PDB entry 8X2J | electron microscopy, 2.70 A resolution | chains B and E of the 8 polymer chains in the assembly

[Chain B]
Molecule: Fe-S-cluster-containing hydrogenase components 1-like protein
From: Chloroflexus aurantiacus (strain ATCC 29366 / DSM 635 / J-10-fl)
UniProt: A9WEV3 (A9WEV3_CHLAA); residues 1-1029 here = UniProt positions 1-1029
Amino-acid sequence (1029 residues; each row starts with the number of its first residue):
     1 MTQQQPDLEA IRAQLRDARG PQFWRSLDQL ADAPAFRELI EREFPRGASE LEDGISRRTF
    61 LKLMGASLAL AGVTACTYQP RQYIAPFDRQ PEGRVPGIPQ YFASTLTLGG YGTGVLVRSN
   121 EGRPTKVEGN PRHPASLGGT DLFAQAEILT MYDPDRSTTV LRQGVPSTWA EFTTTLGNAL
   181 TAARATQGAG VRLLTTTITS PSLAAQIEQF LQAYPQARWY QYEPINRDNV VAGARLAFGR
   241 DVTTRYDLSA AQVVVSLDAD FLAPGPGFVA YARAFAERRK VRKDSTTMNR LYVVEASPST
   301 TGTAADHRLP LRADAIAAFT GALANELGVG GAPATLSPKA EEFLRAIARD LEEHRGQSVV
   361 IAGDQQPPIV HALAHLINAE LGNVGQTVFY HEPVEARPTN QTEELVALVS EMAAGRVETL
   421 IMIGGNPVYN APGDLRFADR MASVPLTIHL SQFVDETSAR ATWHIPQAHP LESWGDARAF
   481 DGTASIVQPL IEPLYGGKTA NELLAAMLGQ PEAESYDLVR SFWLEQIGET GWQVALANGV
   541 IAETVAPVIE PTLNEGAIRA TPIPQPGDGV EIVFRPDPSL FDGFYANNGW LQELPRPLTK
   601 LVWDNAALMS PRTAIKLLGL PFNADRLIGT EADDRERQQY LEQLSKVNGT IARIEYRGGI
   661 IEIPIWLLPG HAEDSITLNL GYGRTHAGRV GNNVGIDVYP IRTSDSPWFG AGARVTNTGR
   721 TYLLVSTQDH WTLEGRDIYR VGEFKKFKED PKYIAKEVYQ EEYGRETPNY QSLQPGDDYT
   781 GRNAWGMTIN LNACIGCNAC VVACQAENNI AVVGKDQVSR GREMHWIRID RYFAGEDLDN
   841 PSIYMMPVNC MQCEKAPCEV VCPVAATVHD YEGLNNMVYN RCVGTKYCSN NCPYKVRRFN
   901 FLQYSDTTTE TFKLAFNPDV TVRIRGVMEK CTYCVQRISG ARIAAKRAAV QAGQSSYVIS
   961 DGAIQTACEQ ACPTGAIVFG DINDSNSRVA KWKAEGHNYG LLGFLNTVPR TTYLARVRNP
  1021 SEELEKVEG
Not modelled in the structure: 1-75, 1027-1029
Bound ions: 4Fe-4S cluster Fe site 1: Cys-794, Cys-797, Cys-800, Cys-972; 4Fe-4S cluster Fe site 2: Cys-804, Cys-931, Cys-934, Cys-968; 4Fe-4S cluster Fe site 3: Cys-850, Cys-853, Cys-858, Cys-892; 3Fe-4S cluster Fe near Cys-862 (its only coordinating residue here)
Ligand contacts:
  - 3Fe-4S cluster (F3S): Val-861, Cys-862, Pro-863, Val-864, Ala-866, Thr-867, Met-877, Cys-882, Val-883, Gly-884, Thr-885, Lys-886, Tyr-887, Cys-888, Arg-897, Met-928
  - heme c (HEC), molecule 1: Tyr-78, Ala-865, Val-878, Asn-880, Arg-881
  - heme c (HEC), molecule 2: Arg-942, Ile-943, Lys-946
  - 4Fe-4S cluster (SF4), molecule 1: Met-787, Cys-804, Asn-808, Trp-826, Ile-827, Asn-849, Cys-931, Thr-932, Tyr-933, Cys-934, Thr-966, Ala-967, Cys-968
  - 4Fe-4S cluster (SF4), molecule 2: Ala-793, Cys-794, Ile-795, Gly-796, Cys-797, Asn-798, Ala-799, Cys-800, Ile-829, Pro-847, Ala-971, Cys-972, Pro-973, Thr-974, Ala-976, Ile-977
  - 4Fe-4S cluster (SF4), molecule 3: Cys-850, Met-851, Gln-852, Cys-853, Ala-856, Pro-857, Cys-858, Asn-875, Cys-892, Pro-893, Tyr-894, Val-896, Arg-897, Lys-930

[Chain E]
Molecule: Cytochrome c domain-containing protein
From: Chloroflexus aurantiacus (strain ATCC 29366 / DSM 635 / J-10-fl)
UniProt: A9WEV6 (A9WEV6_CHLAA); residue numbers follow UniProt; this construct covers 1-205
Amino-acid sequence (205 residues; each row starts with the number of its first residue):
     1 MQKPRLTSRM IRFGWVGLLV LLLTACHQDM YDQQKYTTYE PSSFFADGRS SRPNVPGTTP
    61 FEVVKTDEFL YTGLIDGQEV DAMPFPVTKD LLLRGQLKYN IYCAVCHGEA GYGASMVAER
   121 GGIVPANFHQ QRLREAPLSH FFVVITNGVY RGDPENGGYQ SMYGYASRIT PEDRWAIAAY
   181 IRALQLSQNA TIDDVPPDQR AQLGN
Not modelled in the structure: 1-25, 190-205
Glycans and other covalent adducts: heme c (HEC) linked to Cys-103, Cys-106
Bound ions: heme c Fe: His-107, Met-162
Ligand contacts:
  - heme c (HEC), molecule 1: Tyr-102, His-107, Ile-123, Val-124, Pro-125, Ala-126, Phe-128, Arg-132, Leu-133, His-140, Phe-141, Val-144, Ile-145, Val-149, Tyr-150, Ser-161, Met-162, Tyr-165, Ile-169, Ile-177, Ile-181
  - heme c (HEC), molecule 2: Val-105, Val-117, Arg-120
From the paper describing this entry:
  - specificity-determining residues: Val-149 to Gly-158 (proposed by the authors, not directly observed)

[Interface between chain B and chain E]
Residue-residue contacts - 103 pairs, chain B then chain E:
  Tyr-78(B) / Gln-28(E)  hydrogen bond (backbone-side chain)
  Tyr-78(B) / Tyr-31(E)  hydrogen bond
  Gln-79(B) / Gln-28(E)
  Gln-79(B) / Tyr-31(E)
  Pro-80(B) / Gln-28(E)
  Pro-80(B) / Asp-32(E)
  Gln-82(B) / Asp-32(E)
  Tyr-83(B) / Pro-41(E)
  Ile-84(B) / Tyr-39(E)
  Ala-85(B) / Tyr-39(E)  hydrogen bond (backbone-backbone)
  Ala-85(B) / Pro-41(E)  hydrophobic
  Ala-85(B) / Arg-49(E)
  Pro-86(B) / Tyr-39(E)  hydrophobic
  Pro-86(B) / Arg-49(E)  hydrogen bond (backbone-side chain)
  Phe-87(B) / Tyr-39(E)  hydrophobic
  Phe-87(B) / Arg-49(E)
  Phe-87(B) / Ser-51(E)
  Phe-87(B) / Arg-52(E)
  Phe-87(B) / Pro-53(E)
  Asp-88(B) / Arg-49(E)  salt bridge
  Gln-90(B) / Tyr-39(E)  hydrogen bond
  Gln-90(B) / Ser-167(E)
  Pro-91(B) / Asn-54(E)
  Pro-91(B) / Ser-167(E)
  Glu-92(B) / Asn-54(E)
  Glu-92(B) / Ala-166(E)
  Glu-92(B) / Ser-167(E)
  Gly-93(B) / Asn-54(E)
  Arg-94(B) / Arg-52(E)  hydrogen bond (side chain-backbone)
  Arg-94(B) / Asn-54(E)
  Pro-96(B) / Tyr-39(E)
  Gln-100(B) / Pro-60(E)
  Tyr-101(B) / Pro-60(E)
  Tyr-101(B) / Phe-61(E)  hydrogen bond (backbone-backbone)
  Phe-102(B) / Thr-58(E)
  Phe-102(B) / Thr-59(E)
  Phe-102(B) / Pro-60(E)
  Ala-103(B) / Phe-61(E)  hydrophobic
  Leu-116(B) / Phe-61(E)  hydrophobic
  Glu-121(B) / Thr-38(E)
  Glu-121(B) / Ser-50(E)
  Glu-121(B) / Ser-51(E)
  Glu-121(B) / Arg-52(E)  hydrogen bond (backbone-backbone)
  Gly-122(B) / Arg-52(E)
  Arg-123(B) / Tyr-36(E)  hydrogen bond (side chain-backbone)
  Arg-123(B) / Ser-50(E)  hydrogen bond
  Asn-130(B) / Phe-61(E)
  Arg-132(B) / Phe-61(E)
  Arg-132(B) / Glu-62(E)  salt bridge
  Trp-474(B) / Gly-57(E)
  Gln-488(B) / Thr-58(E)  hydrogen bond
  Gln-488(B) / Thr-59(E)  hydrogen bond (side chain-backbone)
  Leu-490(B) / Val-55(E)
  Ile-491(B) / Arg-52(E)
  Ile-491(B) / Val-55(E)
  Glu-492(B) / Pro-53(E)
  Glu-492(B) / Asn-54(E)
  Leu-494(B) / Phe-44(E)  hydrophobic
  Leu-494(B) / Phe-45(E)  hydrophobic
  Tyr-495(B) / Phe-44(E)  hydrophobic
  Tyr-516(B) / Pro-56(E)
  Tyr-516(B) / Gly-57(E)
  Thr-530(B) / Thr-66(E)
  Gln-533(B) / Lys-65(E)
  Gln-533(B) / Thr-66(E)
  Val-534(B) / Thr-66(E)
  Leu-536(B) / Gly-57(E)
  Leu-536(B) / Thr-58(E)
  Leu-536(B) / Thr-59(E)
  Ala-537(B) / Thr-59(E)
  Ala-537(B) / Pro-60(E)
  Ala-537(B) / Phe-61(E)
  Ala-537(B) / Glu-62(E)  hydrogen bond (backbone-backbone)
  Ala-537(B) / Val-63(E)
  Ala-537(B) / Val-64(E)  hydrophobic
  Tyr-879(B) / Met-30(E)
  Asn-880(B) / Met-30(E)
  Asp-906(B) / Gln-34(E)
  Thr-907(B) / Gln-34(E)
  Glu-910(B) / Tyr-36(E)  hydrogen bond
  Glu-910(B) / Ser-42(E)
  Glu-910(B) / Ser-43(E)  hydrogen bond
  Glu-910(B) / Phe-44(E)
  Lys-913(B) / Gln-34(E)
  Lys-913(B) / Lys-35(E)
  Lys-913(B) / Tyr-36(E)  hydrogen bond
  Leu-914(B) / Tyr-36(E)  hydrophobic
  Leu-914(B) / Phe-44(E)  hydrophobic
  Leu-914(B) / Phe-45(E)  hydrophobic
  Leu-914(B) / Ser-50(E)
  Phe-916(B) / Lys-35(E)
  Asn-917(B) / Lys-35(E)
  Pro-918(B) / Lys-35(E)  hydrogen bond (backbone-side chain)
  Pro-918(B) / Tyr-36(E)
  Val-920(B) / Lys-35(E)  hydrogen bond (backbone-side chain)
  Thr-921(B) / Met-30(E)
  Thr-921(B) / Gln-33(E)  hydrogen bond
  Val-922(B) / Met-30(E)
  Val-922(B) / Gln-33(E)  hydrogen bond (backbone-side chain)
  Val-922(B) / Gln-34(E)
  Val-922(B) / Lys-35(E)
  Ile-924(B) / Asp-29(E)
  Val-927(B) / Met-30(E)  hydrophobic
Other interface residues (no listed pair), chain B (61 interface residues in all): Gly-97, Pro-489, Asn-538, Gln-903, Thr-911, Asp-919, Arg-923
Other interface residues (no listed pair), chain E (41 interface residues in all): Thr-37, Glu-40, Gly-48, Glu-68, Arg-174

[Summary]
Chain B and chain E form an interface of 61 and 41 residues respectively; the contacts include 20 hydrogen
bonds and 2 salt bridges. Polar pairs include Asp-88(B)/Arg-49(E), Arg-132(B)/Glu-62(E) and
Tyr-78(B)/Gln-28(E). Ligands of chain B: heme c, 3 copies of 4Fe-4S cluster and 3Fe-4S cluster. The paper
reports the specificity determinant Val-149(E).
Here chain B is Fe-S-cluster-containing hydrogenase components 1-like protein and chain E is Cytochrome c
domain-containing protein, both from Chloroflexus aurantiacus (strain ATCC 29366 / DSM 635 / J-10-fl). Entry
8X2J (Cryo-EM structure of the photosynthetic alternative complex III with a quinone inhibitor HQNO from
Chloroflexus aurantiacus) was determined by electron microscopy (same publication as 8K9E and 8K9F).
